PDB entry 4PJX | X-ray diffraction, 2.25 A resolution | chains E and F of the 4 polymer chains in the assembly

# Chain E
Name: TCR-alpha
From: Homo sapiens
Sequence (205 residues; row label = number of the first residue in the row; numbers below 1 keep their minus sign (His-1 is residue -1)):
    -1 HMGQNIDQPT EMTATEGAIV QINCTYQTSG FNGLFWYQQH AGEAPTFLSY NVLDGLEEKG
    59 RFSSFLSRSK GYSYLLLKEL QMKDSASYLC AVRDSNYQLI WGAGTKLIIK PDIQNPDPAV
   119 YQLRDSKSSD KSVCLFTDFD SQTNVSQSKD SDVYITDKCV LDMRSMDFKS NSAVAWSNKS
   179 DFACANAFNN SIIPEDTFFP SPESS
Not modelled in the structure: -1 to 1, 124-129, 162-165, 199-203
Disulfides: Cys22-Cys88, Cys132-Cys182
From the paper describing this entry:
  - binding site for Acetyl 6-formylpterin: Tyr95

# Chain F
Name: TCR-beta
From: Homo sapiens
Sequence (246 residues; each row starts with the number of its first residue; numbers below 1 keep their minus sign (His-1 is residue -1)):
    -1 HMNAGVTQTP KFQVLKTGQS MTLQCAQDMN HNSMYWYRQD PGMGLRLIYY SASEGTTDKG
    59 EVPNGYNVSR LNKREFSLRL ESAAPSQTSV YFCASSAAVE GGNTIYFGEG SRLTVLEDLK
   119 NVFPPEVAVF EPSEAEISHT QKATLVCLAT GFYPDHVELS WWVNGKEVHS GVCTDPQPLK
   179 EQPALNDSRY ALSSRLRVSA TFWQNPRNHF RCQVQFYGLS ENDEWTQDRA KPVTQIVSAE
   239 AWGRAD
Not modelled in the structure: -1 to 2, 205-206, 242-244
Disulfides: Cys23-Cys91, Cys145-Cys210
From the paper describing this entry:
  - binding site for Acetyl 6-formylpterin: Glu98

# Chain E / chain F interface
Cross-chain cystine bridges: Cys157(E)-Cys171(F)
Contacting residue pairs - 79 pairs, chain E then chain F:
  Asn30(E) - Gly99(F)
  Phe33(E) - Gly100(F)
  Phe33(E) - Asn101(F)
  Tyr35(E) - Thr102(F)
  Tyr35(E) - Ile103(F)  hydrogen bond (side chain-backbone)
  Tyr35(E) - Phe105(F)  hydrophobic
  Gln37(E) - Gln37(F)  hydrogen bond
  Gln37(E) - Phe90(F)
  Glu41(E) - Phe90(F)
  Ala42(E) - Phe90(F)  hydrophobic
  Ala42(E) - Gly106(F)
  Pro43(E) - Phe90(F)
  Pro43(E) - Phe105(F)
  Phe45(E) - Thr102(F)
  Tyr48(E) - Gly99(F)
  Tyr48(E) - Gly100(F)  hydrogen bond (side chain-backbone)
  Arg91(E) - Val97(F)  hydrogen bond (side chain-backbone)
  Arg91(E) - Ile103(F)
  Leu97(E) - Ile103(F)  hydrophobic
  Trp99(E) - Tyr35(F)  hydrogen bond
  Trp99(E) - Gly42(F)
  Trp99(E) - Leu43(F)
  Trp99(E) - Phe105(F)  hydrophobic
  Gly100(E) - Gly42(F)
  Ala101(E) - Met41(F)
  Ala101(E) - Gly42(F)
  Asp115(E) - His137(F)  salt bridge
  Asp115(E) - Thr138(F)
  Tyr119(E) - Ser131(F)
  Tyr119(E) - Ala133(F)
  Tyr119(E) - Glu134(F)
  Tyr119(E) - His137(F)
  Tyr119(E) - Thr138(F)
  Gln120(E) - Ser131(F)
  Leu121(E) - Phe128(F)
  Leu121(E) - Glu129(F)
  Leu121(E) - Thr142(F)
  Leu121(E) - Val144(F)  hydrophobic
  Arg122(E) - Phe128(F)
  Arg122(E) - Glu129(F)  hydrogen bond (backbone-backbone)
  Asp123(E) - Val127(F)
  Asp123(E) - Phe128(F)
  Val131(E) - Val144(F)  hydrophobic
  Val131(E) - Leu146(F)  hydrophobic
  Leu133(E) - Thr142(F)
  Thr135(E) - Arg195(F)
  Asp136(E) - Thr138(F)
  Asp136(E) - Arg195(F)  salt bridge
  Tyr152(E) - Leu177(F)  hydrophobic
  Tyr152(E) - Glu179(F)  hydrogen bond (side chain-backbone)
  Ile153(E) - Leu177(F)
  Thr154(E) - Asp173(F)
  Thr154(E) - Leu177(F)
  Thr154(E) - Ser191(F)
  Thr154(E) - Arg193(F)  hydrogen bond
  Asp155(E) - Arg193(F)
  Cys157(E) - Cys171(F)  disulfide
  Cys157(E) - Thr172(F)
  Cys157(E) - Arg193(F)
  Val158(E) - Cys171(F)
  Leu159(E) - Gly169(F)
  Leu159(E) - Cys171(F)  hydrophobic
  Leu159(E) - Arg195(F)
  Asp160(E) - Ser168(F)
  Asp160(E) - Gly169(F)  hydrogen bond (backbone-backbone)
  Met161(E) - Gly169(F)
  Met161(E) - Arg195(F)
  Met161(E) - Val196(F)
  Met161(E) - Ser197(F)
  Phe166(E) - Arg195(F)
  Ser168(E) - Arg195(F)  hydrogen bond
  Ser170(E) - Arg193(F)  hydrogen bond
  Ala171(E) - Arg193(F)
  Val172(E) - Arg193(F)
  Trp174(E) - Leu146(F)  hydrophobic
  Trp174(E) - Leu177(F)  hydrophobic
  Trp174(E) - Ala189(F)  hydrophobic
  Phe196(E) - His137(F)
  Pro198(E) - Ala133(F)  hydrophobic
Also at the interface, not in a pair above, chain E (44 interface residues in all): Tyr95, Ser130, Ser149
Also at the interface, not in a pair above, chain F (46 interface residues in all): Gly40, Glu98, Glu107, Pro130, Leu143, Thr148, Val170, Lys178

# Overview
44 residues of chain E face 46 of chain F across their interface; the contacts include 1 disulfide bond, 11
hydrogen bonds and 2 salt bridges. Among the polar pairs are Asp115(E)-His137(F), Asp136(E)-Arg195(F) and
Tyr35(E)-Ile103(F). From the paper: a binding site for Acetyl 6-formylpterin at Tyr95(E) and Glu98(F).
Chain E is TCR-alpha and chain F is TCR-beta, both from Homo sapiens; the structure, Structure of human
MR1-Ac-6-FP in complex with human MAIT C-A11 TCR, was determined by X-ray diffraction together with 4PJ5,
4PJ7, 4PJ8, 4PJ9, 4PJA, 4PJB and 7 further entries from the same study.
